PDB entry 7RZ2 | X-ray diffraction, 1.07 A resolution | chain AAA

Chain AAA:
Name: Lysozyme C
From: Gallus gallus
Notes: EC 3.2.1.17
UniProt: P00698 (LYSC_CHICK); residues 1-129 here correspond to UniProt positions 19-147 (UniProt number = residue number + 18)
Chain sequence (129 residues; each row starts with the number of its first residue):
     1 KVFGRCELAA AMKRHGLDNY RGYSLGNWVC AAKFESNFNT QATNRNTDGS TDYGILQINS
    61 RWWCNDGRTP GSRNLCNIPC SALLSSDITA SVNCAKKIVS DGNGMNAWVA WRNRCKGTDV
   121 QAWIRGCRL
Cystine bridges: Cys-6/Cys-127, Cys-30/Cys-115, Cys-64/Cys-80, Cys-76/Cys-94
Small-molecule neighbours: ethanolamine (ETA): Asp-52, Leu-56, Gln-57, Ile-58, Asn-59, Trp-63, Ile-98, Ala-107, Trp-108
Swiss-Prot annotation at these positions:
  - active site: Glu-35, Asp-52
  - binding site (substrate): Asp-101
Reported in the primary citation:
  - binding site for ethanolamine: Asp-52, Ala-107
  - binding site for formate: Arg-5, Arg-14, Ala-107

Overview:
Chain AAA binds ethanolamine. UniProt lists active-site residues Glu-35 and Asp-52 and substrate-binding
residue Asp-101. From the paper: a binding site for formate at Arg-5, Arg-14 and Ala-107; a binding site for
ethanolamine at Asp-52 and Ala-107.
Chain AAA is Lysozyme C (Gallus gallus); the structure, Hen egg-white lysozyme with ionic liquid
ethanolammonium formate 4 mol%, was determined by X-ray diffraction (same publication as 7RXY, 7RYD, 7RYK,
7RZ0 and 7RZ1).
